PDB entry 6KQE | X-ray diffraction, 3.30 A resolution | chains D and G of the 9 polymer chains in the assembly

== Chain D ==
Molecule: DNA-directed RNA polymerase subunit beta'
Source organism: Thermus thermophilus (strain HB8 / ATCC 27634 / DSM 579)
Notes: EC 2.7.7.6
Reference sequence: Q8RQE8 (RPOC_THET8); residues 1-1524 here = UniProt positions 1-1524
Amino-acid sequence (1524 residues; row label = number of the first residue in the row):
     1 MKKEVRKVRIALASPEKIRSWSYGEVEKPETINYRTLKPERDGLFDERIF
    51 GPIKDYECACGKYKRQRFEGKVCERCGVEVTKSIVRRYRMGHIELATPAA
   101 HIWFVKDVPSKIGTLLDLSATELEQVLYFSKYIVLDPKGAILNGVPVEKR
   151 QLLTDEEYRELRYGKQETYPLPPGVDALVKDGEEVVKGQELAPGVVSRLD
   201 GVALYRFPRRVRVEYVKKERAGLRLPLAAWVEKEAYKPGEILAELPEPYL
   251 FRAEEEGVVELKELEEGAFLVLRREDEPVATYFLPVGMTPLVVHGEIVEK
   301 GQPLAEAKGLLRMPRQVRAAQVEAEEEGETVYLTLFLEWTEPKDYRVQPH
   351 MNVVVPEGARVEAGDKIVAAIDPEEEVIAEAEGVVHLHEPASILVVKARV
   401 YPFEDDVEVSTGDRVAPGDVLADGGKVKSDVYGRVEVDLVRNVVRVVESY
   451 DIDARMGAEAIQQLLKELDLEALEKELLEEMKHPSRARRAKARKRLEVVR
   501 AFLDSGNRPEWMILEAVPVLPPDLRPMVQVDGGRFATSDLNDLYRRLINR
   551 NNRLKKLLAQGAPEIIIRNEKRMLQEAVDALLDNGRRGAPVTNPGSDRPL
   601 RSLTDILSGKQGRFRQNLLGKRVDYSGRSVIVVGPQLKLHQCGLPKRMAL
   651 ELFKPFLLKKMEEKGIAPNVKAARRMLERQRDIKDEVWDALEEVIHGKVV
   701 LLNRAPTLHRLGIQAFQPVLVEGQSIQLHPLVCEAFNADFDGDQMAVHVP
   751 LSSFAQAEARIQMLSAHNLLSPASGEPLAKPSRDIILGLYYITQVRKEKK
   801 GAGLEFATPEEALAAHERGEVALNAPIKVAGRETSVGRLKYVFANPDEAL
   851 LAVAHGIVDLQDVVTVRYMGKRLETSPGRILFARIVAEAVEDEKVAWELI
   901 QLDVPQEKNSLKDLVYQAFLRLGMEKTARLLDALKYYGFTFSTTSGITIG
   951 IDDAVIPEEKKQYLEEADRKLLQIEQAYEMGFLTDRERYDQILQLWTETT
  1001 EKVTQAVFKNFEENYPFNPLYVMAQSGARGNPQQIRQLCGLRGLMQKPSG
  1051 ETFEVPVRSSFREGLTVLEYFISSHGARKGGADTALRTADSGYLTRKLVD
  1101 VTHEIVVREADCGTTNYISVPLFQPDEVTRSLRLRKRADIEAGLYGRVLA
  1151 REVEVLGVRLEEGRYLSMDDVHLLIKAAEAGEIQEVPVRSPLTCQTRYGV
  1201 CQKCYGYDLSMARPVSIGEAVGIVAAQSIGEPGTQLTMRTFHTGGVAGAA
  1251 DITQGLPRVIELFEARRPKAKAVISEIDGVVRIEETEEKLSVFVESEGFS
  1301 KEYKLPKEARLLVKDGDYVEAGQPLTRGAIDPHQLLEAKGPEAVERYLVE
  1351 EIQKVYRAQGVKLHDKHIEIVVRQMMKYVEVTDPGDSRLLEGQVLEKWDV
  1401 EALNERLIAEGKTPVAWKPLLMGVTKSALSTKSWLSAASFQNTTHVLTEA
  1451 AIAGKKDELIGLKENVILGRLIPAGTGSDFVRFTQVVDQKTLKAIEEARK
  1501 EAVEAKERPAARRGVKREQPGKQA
Disordered / not traced: 1-2, 1238-1251, 1503-1524
Ion coordination: Zn2+ site 1: Cys58, Cys60, Cys73, Cys76; Mg2+ site 1: Asp739, Asp741, Asp743 (shared with 1 residue of chain I); Mg2+ site 2 near Lys840 (its only coordinating residue here); Zn2+ site 2: Cys1112, Cys1194, Cys1201, Cys1204

== Chain G ==
Molecule: 21-nt DNA strand
Sequence (21 nucleotides; row label = number of the first residue in the row):
     1 CCTGCATCCGTGAGTCGAGGG
Disordered / not traced: 1-3, 21

== Interface between chain D and chain G ==
Residue-residue contacts (19; chain D residue first):
  Arg586(D) - DG10(G)  salt bridge to the phosphate
  Arg586(D) - DT11(G)  salt bridge to the phosphate
  Lys610(D) - DG14(G)  salt bridge to the phosphate
  Lys610(D) - DT15(G)  salt bridge to the phosphate
  Arg615(D) - DA13(G)  salt bridge to the phosphate
  Arg622(D) - DG17(G)  salt bridge to the phosphate
  Arg628(D) - DG17(G)  sugar contact
  Ala705(D) - DT15(G)  base contact
  Ala705(D) - DC16(G)  sugar contact
  Pro706(D) - DT15(G)  base contact
  Thr1088(D) - DG14(G)  base contact
  Ala1089(D) - DG14(G)  sugar contact
  Gly1092(D) - DG14(G)  sugar contact
  Tyr1093(D) - DG12(G)  sugar contact
  Tyr1093(D) - DA13(G)  sugar contact
  Gln1441(D) - DG12(G)  phosphate contact
  Asn1442(D) - DT11(G)  phosphate contact
  Asn1442(D) - DG12(G)  hydrogen bond to the phosphate
  Thr1443(D) - DG12(G)  phosphate contact
Also at the interface, not in a pair above, chain D (15 interface residues in all): Thr1444

== Overview ==
Chain D and chain G form an interface of 15 and 8 residues respectively, with 1 hydrogen bond and 6 salt
bridges. Polar contacts include Asn1442(D)-DG12(G), Arg586(D)-DG10(G) and Arg586(D)-DT11(G). Cys58(D),
Cys60(D), Cys73(D) and Cys76(D) coordinate Zn2+ site 1.
Here chain D is DNA-directed RNA polymerase subunit beta' (Thermus thermophilus (strain HB8 / ATCC 27634 / DSM
579)) and chain G is a 21-nt DNA strand. Entry 6KQE (Thermus thermophilus initial transcription complex
comprising sigma A and 5'-OH RNA of 4 nt) was determined by X-ray diffraction together with 6KQD, 6KQF, 6KQG,
6KQH, 6KQL, 6KQM and 6 further entries from the same study.
